Entry 2C9T (X-ray diffraction, 2.25 A resolution); this record covers chains G and P of the 18 polymer chains in the assembly.

Chain G:
Molecule: Soluble acetylcholine receptor
From: Aplysia californica
UniProtKB: Q8WSF8 (Q8WSF8_APLCA); residues 1-217 here correspond to UniProt positions 20-236 (UniProt number = residue number + 19)
Sequence (217 residues; row label = number of the first residue in the row):
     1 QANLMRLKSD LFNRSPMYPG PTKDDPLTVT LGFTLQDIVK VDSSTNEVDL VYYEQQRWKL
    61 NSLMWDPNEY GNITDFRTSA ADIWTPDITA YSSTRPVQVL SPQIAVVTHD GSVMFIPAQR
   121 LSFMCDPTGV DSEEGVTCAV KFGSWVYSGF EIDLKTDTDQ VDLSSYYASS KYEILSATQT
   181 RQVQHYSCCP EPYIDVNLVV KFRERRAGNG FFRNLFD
Disordered / not traced: 206-217
Disulfides: C125-C138, C188-C189
Construct notes: conflict V41 (Ala60 in Q8WSF8), V41 (Ala60 in Q8WSF8), V136 (Ala155 in Q8WSF8), V136 (Ala155 in Q8WSF8)
What the authors report for this chain:
  - specificity-determining residues: Q55, D75, V106, T108, M114, I116 (proposed by the authors, not directly observed)

Chain P:
Molecule: Alpha-conotoxin imi
From: Conus imperialis
UniProtKB: P50983 (CXA1_CONIM); residues 1-12 here correspond to UniProt positions 5-16 (UniProt number = residue number + 4)
Sequence (13 residues; numbered 1 to 13; the number before each row is that of its first residue):
     1 GCCSDPRCAW RCX
Disulfides: C2-C8, C3-C12
Modified positions: NH2 (amino group) at position 13
Swiss-Prot annotation at these positions:
  - site (Important for binding to human alpha-7 nAChR): D5, P6, R7, A9, W10
  - modified residue: C12 (Cysteine amide)

Chain G / chain P interface:
Residue-residue contacts - 15 pairs, chain G then chain P:
  Q55(G) with C3(P), hydrogen bond (side chain-backbone); A9(P)
  R57(G) with A9(P), hydrogen bond (side chain-backbone); W10(P); C12(P), hydrogen bond (side chain-backbone)
  D75(G) with W10(P)
  R77(G) with W10(P)
  V106(G) with W10(P), hydrophobic
  T108(G) with W10(P)
  M114(G) with A9(P), hydrophobic; W10(P), hydrophobic
  I116(G) with P6(P); A9(P), hydrophobic
  D162(G) with S4(P), hydrogen bond
  S164(G) with S4(P), hydrogen bond
Other interface residues (no listed pair), chain G (11 interface residues in all): Y53
From the paper, about this interface:
  - specific contacts: R57(G)-C12(P), D75(G)-W10(P), I116(G)-P6(P)

Summary:
Chain G and chain P form an interface of 11 and 6 residues respectively, with 5 hydrogen bonds. Among the
polar pairs are Q55(G)-C3(P), R57(G)-A9(P) and R57(G)-C12(P). The authors report contacts between R57(G) and
C12(P), D75(G) and W10(P) and I116(G) and P6(P). From the paper: specificity determinants Q55(G), D75(G) and
V106(G) among others.
Here chain G is Soluble acetylcholine receptor (Aplysia californica) and chain P is Alpha-conotoxin imi (Conus
imperialis). Entry 2C9T (Crystal Structure Of Acetylcholine Binding Protein (AChBP) From Aplysia Californica
In Complex With alpha-Conotoxin ImI) was determined by X-ray diffraction.
